PDB entry 8F9P | X-ray diffraction, 1.55 A resolution | chain A

Chain A:
Name: Sialic acid acetylesterase
Source organism: Canis lupus familiaris
UniProt: A0A8C0LZX8 (A0A8C0LZX8_CANLF); residues 25-510 here correspond to UniProt positions 114-599 (UniProt number = residue number + 89)
Amino-acid sequence (496 residues; numbered 15 to 510; the number before each row is that of its first residue):
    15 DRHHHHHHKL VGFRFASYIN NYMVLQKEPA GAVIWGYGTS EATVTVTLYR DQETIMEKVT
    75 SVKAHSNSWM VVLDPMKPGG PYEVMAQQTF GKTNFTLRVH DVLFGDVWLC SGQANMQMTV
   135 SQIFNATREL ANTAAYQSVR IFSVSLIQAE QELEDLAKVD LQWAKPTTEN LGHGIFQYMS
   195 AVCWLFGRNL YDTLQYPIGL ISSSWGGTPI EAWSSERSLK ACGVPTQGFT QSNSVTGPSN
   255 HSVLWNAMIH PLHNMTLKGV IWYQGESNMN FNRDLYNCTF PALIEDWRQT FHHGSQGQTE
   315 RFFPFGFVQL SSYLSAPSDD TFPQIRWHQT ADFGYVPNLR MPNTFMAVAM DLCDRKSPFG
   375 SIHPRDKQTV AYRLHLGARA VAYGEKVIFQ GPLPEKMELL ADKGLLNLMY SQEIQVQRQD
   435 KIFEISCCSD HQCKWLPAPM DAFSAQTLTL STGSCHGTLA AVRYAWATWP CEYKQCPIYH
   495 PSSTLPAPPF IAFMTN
Not modelled in the structure: 15-22, 510
Differences from the reference sequence: expression tag (15-24); engineered mutation A128 (Ser217 in A0A8C0LZX8)
Disulfide bonds: C124-C197, C236-C292, C441-C469, C442-C447, C485-C490
Covalent attachments: N-acetylglucosamine (NAG) linked to N139, N254, N268, N291

Summary:
Covalently linked N-acetylglucosamine: at N139, N254, N268 and N291.
Chain A is Sialic acid acetylesterase (Canis lupus familiaris); the structure, Dog sialic acid esterase (SIAE)
inactive mutant S128A, was determined by X-ray diffraction together with 8F9O, 8F9Q and 8F9R from the same
study.
